PDB entry 4JHJ | X-ray diffraction, 3.25 A resolution | chains A and C

Chain A:
Protein: MIF4G domain-containing protein B
From: Danio rerio
UniProt: Q5EAQ1 (M4GDB_DANRE); residues 1-222 here = UniProt positions 1-222
Sequence (222 residues; each row starts with the number of its first residue):
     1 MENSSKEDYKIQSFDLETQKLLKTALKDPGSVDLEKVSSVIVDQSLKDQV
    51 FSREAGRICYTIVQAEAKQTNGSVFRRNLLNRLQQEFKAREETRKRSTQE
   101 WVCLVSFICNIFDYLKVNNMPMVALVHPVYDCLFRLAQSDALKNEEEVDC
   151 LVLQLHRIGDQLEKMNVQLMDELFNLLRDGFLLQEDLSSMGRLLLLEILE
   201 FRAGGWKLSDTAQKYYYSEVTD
Unresolved in the structure: 1-6
Reported in the primary citation:
  - self-association interface (contacts with another copy of this molecule); pairs are residue here / residue on that copy: R178-E200 (salt bridge), F181, L182, L193, L196, Y215

Chain C:
Protein: DEAD/H (Asp-Glu-Ala-Asp/His) box polypeptide 19 (DBP5 homolog, yeast)
From: Danio rerio
Notes: EC 3.6.1.-
UniProt: Q7ZU28 (Q7ZU28_DANRE); residues 1-32 here = UniProt positions 1-32
Sequence (32 residues; each row starts with the number of its first residue):
     1 MATDSWAQAVDEQEAAAESISTLQISEKEEKP
Unresolved in the structure: 1, 21-32
Reported in the primary citation:
  - mutagenesis - W6A: abolished binding to SLIP1

Chain A / chain C interface:
Residue-residue contacts - 30 pairs, chain A then chain C:
  S73(A) with D11(C)
  R76(A) with V10(C); D11(C), salt bridge; E14(C), salt bridge
  R77(A) with A7(C); D11(C)
  L80(A) with W6(C); A7(C), hydrophobic; V10(C), hydrophobic
  N81(A) with S5(C); A7(C)
  Q84(A) with D4(C); S5(C); W6(C), hydrogen bond (side chain-backbone)
  F87(A) with W6(C), hydrophobic
  V117(A) with V10(C), hydrophobic; E14(C)
  N118(A) with E14(C), hydrogen bond (side chain-backbone); A17(C)
  M120(A) with Q13(C); A17(C), hydrophobic
  P121(A) with Q13(C), hydrogen bond (backbone-side chain)
  M122(A) with V10(C), hydrophobic; Q13(C)
  V123(A) with Q13(C), hydrogen bond (backbone-side chain)
  A124(A) with W6(C); A9(C), hydrophobic; V10(C), hydrophobic
  L125(A) with W6(C), hydrophobic
  P128(A) with W6(C), hydrophobic
Other interface residues (no listed pair), chain A (18 interface residues in all): L83, K88
Other interface residues (no listed pair), chain C (11 interface residues in all): E18
From the paper, about this interface:
  - specific contacts: K88(A)-D4(C)
  - interface residues, chain C: W6(C), A7(C), V10(C), D11(C), E14(C)

In short:
Chain A and chain C form an interface of 18 and 11 residues respectively, with 4 hydrogen bonds and 2 salt
bridges. Among the polar pairs are R76(A)-D11(C), R76(A)-E14(C) and Q84(A)-W6(C). The paper describes a
contact between K88(A) and D4(C). From the paper: W6A of chain C abolishes binding to SLIP1; interface
residues W6(C), A7(C) and V10(C) among others.
Here chain A is MIF4G domain-containing protein B and chain C is DEAD/H (Asp-Glu-Ala-Asp/His) box polypeptide
19 (DBP5 homolog, yeast), both from Danio rerio. Entry 4JHJ (Crystal structure of Danio rerio Slip1 in complex
with Dbp5) was determined by X-ray diffraction together with 4JHK from the same study.
